Entry 7TFI (electron microscopy, 3.41 A resolution); this record covers chains G and H of the 10 polymer chains in the assembly.

Chain G (and H):
Name: Proliferating cell nuclear antigen
Organism: Saccharomyces cerevisiae
Notes: chain H of this document is another copy of the same molecule, construct and numbering; everything in this record applies to it too
Reference sequence: P15873 (PCNA_YEAST); numbering as in UniProt (aligned over 1-258)
Chain sequence (260 residues; numbered -1 to 258; the number before each row is that of its first residue; numbers below 1 keep their minus sign (Ala-1 is residue -1)):
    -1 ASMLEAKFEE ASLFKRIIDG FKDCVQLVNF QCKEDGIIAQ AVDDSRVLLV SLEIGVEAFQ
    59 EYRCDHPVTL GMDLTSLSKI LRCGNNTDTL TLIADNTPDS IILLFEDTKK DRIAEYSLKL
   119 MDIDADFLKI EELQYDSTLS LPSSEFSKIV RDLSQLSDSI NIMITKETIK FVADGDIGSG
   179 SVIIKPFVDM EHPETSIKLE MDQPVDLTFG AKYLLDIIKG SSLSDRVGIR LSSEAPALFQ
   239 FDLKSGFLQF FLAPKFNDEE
Unresolved in the structure: 256-258 (chain H: -1 to 0, 255-258)
Differences from the reference sequence: expression tag (-1 to 0)
Modified residues: Mse1, Mse70, Mse119, Mse161, Mse188, Mse199 (selenomethionine; parent Met)
UniProt features mapped onto this chain:
  - DNA-binding region: Arg61 to Arg80
  - cross-link (Glycyl lysine isopeptide (Lys-Gly)): Lys127 (interchain with G-Cter in SUMO), Lys164 (interchain with G-Cter in SUMO)

Chain G / chain H interface:
Residue-residue contacts - 29 pairs, chain G then chain H:
  Glu143(G) with Lys108(H), salt bridge; Arg110(H), salt bridge
  Lys146(G) with Arg110(H)
  Asp150(G) with Cys81(H)
  Gln153(G) with Lys77(H); Arg80(H); Cys81(H)
  Leu154(G) with Tyr114(H), hydrophobic
  Gly173(G) with Lys117(H), hydrogen bond (backbone-side chain)
  Asp174(G) with Lys117(H)
  Ile175(G) with Ser74(H); Lys77(H); Leu116(H); Lys117(H)
  Gly176(G) with Ser115(H); Lys117(H)
  Ser177(G) with Tyr114(H); Ser115(H), hydrogen bond (backbone-backbone)
  Gly178(G) with Glu113(H); Tyr114(H)
  Ser179(G) with Ile111(H); Glu113(H), hydrogen bond (backbone-backbone)
  Val180(G) with Arg110(H); Ala112(H), hydrophobic; Tyr114(H)
  Ile181(G) with Arg110(H); Ile111(H)
  Lys183(G) with Asp109(H)
  Phe185(G) with Lys108(H)
Interface residues without a listed pair, chain G (19 interface residues in all): Ile147, Leu151, Ile182
Interface residues without a listed pair, chain H (15 interface residues in all): Ile78

In short:
19 residues of chain G face 15 of chain H across their interface, with 3 hydrogen bonds and 2 salt bridges.
Among the polar pairs are Glu143(G)-Lys108(H), Glu143(G)-Arg110(H) and Gly173(G)-Lys117(H).
Chain G and chain H are both Proliferating cell nuclear antigen (Saccharomyces cerevisiae); the structure,
Atomic model of the S. cerevisiae clamp-clamp loader complex PCNA-RFC bound to DNA with an open ..., was
determined by electron microscopy (same publication as 7TFH, 7TFJ, 7TFK and 7TFL).
